PDB entry 6A0L | X-ray diffraction, 2.10 A resolution | chain A

[Chain A]
Molecule: Cyclic maltosyl-maltose hydrolase
Organism: Arthrobacter globiformis
Reference sequence: D2YYE1 (D2YYE1_ARTGO); residue numbers follow UniProt; this construct covers 2-450
Amino-acid sequence (471 residues; row label = number of the first residue in the row; numbers below 1 keep their minus sign (Met-20 is residue -20)):
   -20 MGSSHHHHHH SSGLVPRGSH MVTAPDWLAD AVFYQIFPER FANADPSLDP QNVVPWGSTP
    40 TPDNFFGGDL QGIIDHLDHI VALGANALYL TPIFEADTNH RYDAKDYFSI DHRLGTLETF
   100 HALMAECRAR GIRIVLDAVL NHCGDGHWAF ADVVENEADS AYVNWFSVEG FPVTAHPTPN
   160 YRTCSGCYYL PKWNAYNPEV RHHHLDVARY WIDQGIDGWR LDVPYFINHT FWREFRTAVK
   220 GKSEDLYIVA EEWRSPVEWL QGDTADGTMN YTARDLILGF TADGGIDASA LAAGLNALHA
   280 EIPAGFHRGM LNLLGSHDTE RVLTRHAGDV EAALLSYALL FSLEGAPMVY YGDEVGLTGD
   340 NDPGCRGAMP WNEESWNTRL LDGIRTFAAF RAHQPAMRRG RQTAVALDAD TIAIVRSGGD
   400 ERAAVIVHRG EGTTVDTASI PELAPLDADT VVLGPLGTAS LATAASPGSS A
Not modelled in the structure: -20 to 3, 398-399, 443-450
Sequence notes: expression tag (-20 to 1)
What the authors report for this chain:
  - binding site for alpha-D-glucopyranose: His79, Tyr81, His121, Tyr168, Glu230, His296, Asp297, Asp341, Arg345
  - mutagenesis - Y204A: increased catalytic activity on CMM
  - mutagenesis - P203A/Y204N/F205E: decreased catalytic activity
  - mutagenesis - C163A, C163L, C163S, C163V, S164A: decreased catalytic activity on CMM
  - mutagenesis - P203A/Y204N/F205E, Y204A: increased catalytic activity on G4
  - specificity-determining residues: Cys163, Tyr204
  - mutagenesis - Y168A, Y168Q/Y204N, Y168Q/P203A/Y204N/F205E: decreased catalytic activity on pullulan
  - mutagenesis - Y168A: decreased catalytic activity on isopanose
  - mutagenesis - C163A, C163L, C163S, C163V: decreased catalytic activity on MM

[In short]
The paper reports a binding site for alpha-D-glucopyranose at His79, Tyr81 and His121 among others; C163A,
C163L and C163S, among others, reduce catalytic activity on CMM; 10 substitutions were tested in all.
Chain A is Cyclic maltosyl-maltose hydrolase (Arthrobacter globiformis); the structure, Cyclic
alpha-maltosyl-(1-->6)-maltose hydrolase from Arthrobacter globiformis, complex with maltose, was determined
by X-ray diffraction (same publication as 5ZXG, 6A0J and 6A0K).
